PDB entry 3KK8 | X-ray diffraction, 1.72 A resolution | chain A

Chain A:
Molecule: Calcium/calmodulin dependent protein kinase II
Organism: Caenorhabditis elegans
Notes: fragment: CaMKII kinase domain
UniProtKB: Q9U6Q0 (Q9U6Q0_CAEEL); residues 6-289 here correspond to UniProt positions 5-288 (UniProt number = residue number - 1)
Chain sequence (284 residues; each row starts with the number of its first residue):
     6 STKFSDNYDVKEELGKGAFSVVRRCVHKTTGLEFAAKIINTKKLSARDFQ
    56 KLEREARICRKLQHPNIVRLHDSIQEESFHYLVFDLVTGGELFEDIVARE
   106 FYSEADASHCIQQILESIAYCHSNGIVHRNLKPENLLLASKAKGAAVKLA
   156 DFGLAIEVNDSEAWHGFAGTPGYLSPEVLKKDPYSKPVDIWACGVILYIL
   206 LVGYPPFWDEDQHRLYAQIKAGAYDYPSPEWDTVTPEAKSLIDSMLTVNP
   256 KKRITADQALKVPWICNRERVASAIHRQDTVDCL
Modified residues: Thr-285 (phosphothreonine; TPO)
Differences from the reference sequence: engineered mutation Asn-135 (Asp134 in Q9U6Q0)
Bound ions: Mg2+ near Asn-140 (its only coordinating residue here)
Reported in the primary citation:
  - interface residues: Ile-280
  - mutagenesis - K42M/D135N: abolished catalytic activity
  - interface residues: Phe-98, Ile-101 (proposed by the authors, not directly observed)

Summary:
From the paper: K42M/D135N abolish catalytic activity; interface residues Ile-280, Phe-98 and Ile-101.
Chain A is Calcium/calmodulin dependent protein kinase II (Caenorhabditis elegans); the structure, CaMKII
Substrate Complex A, was determined by X-ray diffraction (same publication as 3KK9 and 3KL8).
